Entry 9BS4 (X-ray diffraction, 2.40 A resolution); this record covers chains A and D of the 4 polymer chains in the assembly.

# Chain A
Name: DNA ligase 1
From: Homo sapiens
Notes: EC 6.5.1.1
Reference sequence: P18858 (DNLI1_HUMAN); residue numbers follow UniProt; this construct covers 261-904
Amino-acid sequence (644 residues; each row starts with the number of its first residue):
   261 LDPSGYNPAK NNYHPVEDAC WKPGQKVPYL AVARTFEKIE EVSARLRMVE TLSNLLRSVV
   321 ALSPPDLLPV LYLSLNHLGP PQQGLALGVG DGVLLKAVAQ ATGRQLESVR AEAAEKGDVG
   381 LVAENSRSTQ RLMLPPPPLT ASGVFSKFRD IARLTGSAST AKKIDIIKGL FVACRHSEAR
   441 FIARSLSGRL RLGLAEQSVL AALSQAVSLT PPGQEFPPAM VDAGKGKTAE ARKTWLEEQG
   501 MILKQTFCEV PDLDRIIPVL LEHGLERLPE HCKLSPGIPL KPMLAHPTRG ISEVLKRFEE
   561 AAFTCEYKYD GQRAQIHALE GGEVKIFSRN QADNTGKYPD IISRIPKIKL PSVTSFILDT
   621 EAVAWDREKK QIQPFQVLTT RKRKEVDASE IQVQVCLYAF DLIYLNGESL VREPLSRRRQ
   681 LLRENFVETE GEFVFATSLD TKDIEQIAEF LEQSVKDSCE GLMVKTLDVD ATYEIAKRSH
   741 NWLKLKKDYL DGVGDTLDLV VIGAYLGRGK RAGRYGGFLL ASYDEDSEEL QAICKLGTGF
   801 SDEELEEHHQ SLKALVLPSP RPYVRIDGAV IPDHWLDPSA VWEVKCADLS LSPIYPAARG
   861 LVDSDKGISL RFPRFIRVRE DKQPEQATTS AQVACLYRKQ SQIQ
Unresolved in the structure: 261, 388-394, 750-754, 901-904
Construct notes: engineered mutation Ala346 (Glu in P18858), Ala592 (Glu in P18858)
Glycans and other covalent adducts: adenosine monophosphate (AMP) linked to Lys568
Ligand contacts: adenosine monophosphate (AMP): Leu544, Glu566, Tyr567, Tyr569, Arg573, Arg589, Glu621, Phe660, Ala696, Glu720, Met723, Lys725, Trp742, Lys744, Lys746
Reported in the primary citation:
  - binding site for adenosine monophosphate: Lys568
  - conformationally variable residues (loop rearrangement): Val729 to Trp742
  - mutagenesis - R738A (6-fold): increased catalytic activity on 5'-rG:C
  - mutagenesis - R738A: decreased catalytic activity on 3'-dG:C
  - mutagenesis - F635A, F872A: decreased catalytic activity on 3'-rG:C
  - mutagenesis - F635A: decreased catalytic activity on 5'-rG:C
  - disease-associated variants - P529L, R641L: decreased catalytic activity on 3'-rG:C
  - disease-associated variants - R771W: unchanged catalytic activity on 3'-rG:C
  - disease-associated variants - R641L (80-fold), R771W (80-fold): decreased catalytic activity on 5'-rG:C
  - disease-associated variants - P529L: unchanged catalytic activity on 3'-dG:C
  - disease-associated variants - R641L, R771W: decreased catalytic activity on 3'-dG:C

# Chain D
Molecule: 18-nt DNA strand
Sequence (18 nucleotides; each row starts with the number of its first residue):
     1 GTCCGACCAC GCATCAGC

# How chain A and chain D interact
Pairs across the interface - 37 pairs, chain A then chain D:
  Arg305(A) with DC4(D), sugar contact
  Thr415(A) with DC15(D), phosphate contact
  Gly416(A) with DC15(D), hydrogen bond to the phosphate
  Ser417(A) with DA16(D), phosphate contact
  Ala418(A) with DA16(D), hydrogen bond to the phosphate
  Ser419(A) with DC15(D), hydrogen bond to the phosphate; DA16(D), hydrogen bond to the phosphate
  Thr420(A) with DC15(D), phosphate contact; DA16(D), hydrogen bond to the phosphate
  Arg449(A) with DC7(D), phosphate contact
  Arg451(A) with DA6(D), phosphate contact; DC7(D), salt bridge to the phosphate
  Leu452(A) with DA6(D), hydrogen bond to the phosphate
  Gly453(A) with DG5(D), sugar contact; DA6(D), hydrogen bond to the phosphate
  Leu454(A) with DG5(D), phosphate contact
  Ala455(A) with DG5(D), hydrogen bond to the phosphate
  Gln457(A) with DC4(D), phosphate contact; DG5(D), hydrogen bond to the phosphate
  Ser458(A) with DC4(D), phosphate contact; DG5(D), hydrogen bond to the phosphate
  Arg557(A) with DT2(D), salt bridge to the phosphate
  Gln636(A) with DG11(D), phosphate contact
  Thr639(A) with DG11(D), sugar contact; DC12(D), sugar contact
  Thr640(A) with DG11(D), phosphate contact; DC12(D), phosphate contact
  Arg641(A) with DC12(D), sugar contact
  Lys642(A) with DA13(D), phosphate contact
  Arg643(A) with DG11(D), hydrogen bond to the base; DC12(D), hydrogen bond to the sugar; DA13(D), hydrogen bond to the phosphate
  Lys644(A) with DA13(D), hydrogen bond to the phosphate
  His740(A) with DT2(D), phosphate contact; DC3(D), salt bridge to the phosphate
  Lys795(A) with DA9(D), salt bridge to the phosphate
  Pro853(A) with DG11(D), phosphate contact
Interface residues without a listed pair, chain A (32 interface residues in all): Ala421, Glu456, His546, Arg768, Ile854, Tyr855
Interface residues without a listed pair, chain D (14 interface residues in all): DC8, DC10

# Summary
32 residues of chain A face 14 of chain D across their interface; the contacts include 14 hydrogen bonds and 4
salt bridges. Among the polar pairs are Arg643(A)-DG11(D), Arg643(A)-DC12(D) and Gly416(A)-DC15(D). From the
paper: a binding site for adenosine monophosphate at Lys568(A); F635A, F872A and P529L of chain A, among
others, reduce catalytic activity on 3'-rG:C; 6 substitutions were tested in all.
Here chain A is DNA ligase 1 (Homo sapiens) and chain D is an 18-nt DNA strand. Entry 9BS4 (DNA Ligase 1
E346A/E592A double mutant with 5'-rG:C) was determined by X-ray diffraction (same publication as 9BS3).
